Entry 5AZE (X-ray diffraction, 2.20 A resolution); this record covers chains L and H.

# Chain L
Name: 6RL#9 fab light chain
Organism: Homo sapiens
Notes: antibody fragment or engineered binder
Amino-acid sequence (217 residues; numbered 1 to 217; the number before each row is that of its first residue):
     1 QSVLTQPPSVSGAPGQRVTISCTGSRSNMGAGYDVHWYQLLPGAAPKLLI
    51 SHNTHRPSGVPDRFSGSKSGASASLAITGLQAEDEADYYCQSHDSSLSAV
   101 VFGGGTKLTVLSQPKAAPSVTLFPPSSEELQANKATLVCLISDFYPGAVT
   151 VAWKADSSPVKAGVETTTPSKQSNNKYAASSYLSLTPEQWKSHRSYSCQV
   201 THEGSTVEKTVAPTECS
Disordered / not traced: 1, 25-33, 217
Disulfide bonds: Cys-22/Cys-90, Cys-139/Cys-198

# Chain H
Name: 6RL#9 fab heavy chain
Organism: Homo sapiens
Notes: antibody fragment or engineered binder
Amino-acid sequence (229 residues; row label = number of the first residue in the row):
     1 EVQLVQSGAEVKKPGASVKVSCKASGYTFTSYYMHWVRQAPGQGLEWMGI
    51 INPSGGSTSYAQKFQGRVTMTRDTSTSTVYMELSSLRSEDTAVYYCARDD
   101 PGGGEYYFDYWGQGTLVTVSSASTKGPSVFPLAPSSKSTSGGTAALGCLV
   151 KDYFPEPVTVSWNSGALTSGVHTFPAVLQSSGLYSLSSVVTVPSSSLGTQ
   201 TYICNVNHKPSNTKVDKKVEPKSCDKTHT
Disordered / not traced: 225-229
Modified residues: Glu-1 (pyroglutamic acid; PCA)
Disulfide bonds: Cys-22/Cys-96, Cys-148/Cys-204
Metal / ion sites: Ca2+: Asp-99, Asp-100, Glu-105
Reported in the primary citation:
  - Ca2+ coordination: Asp-99, Asp-100, Glu-105

# How chain L and chain H interact
Pairs across the interface (67):
  His-36(L) with Glu-105(H), salt bridge; Tyr-107(H)
  Tyr-38(L) with Tyr-107(H); Phe-108(H), hydrogen bond (side chain-backbone)
  Leu-40(L) with Gln-39(H)
  Ala-45(L) with Trp-111(H), hydrophobic
  Pro-46(L) with Trp-111(H), hydrogen bond (backbone-side chain)
  His-52(L) with Glu-105(H); Tyr-107(H)
  Tyr-89(L) with Gln-39(H), hydrogen bond; Gln-43(H); Gly-44(H); Leu-45(H)
  Gln-91(L) with Tyr-106(H), hydrogen bond (side chain-backbone); Tyr-107(H); Phe-108(H)
  His-93(L) with Gly-104(H); Glu-105(H); Tyr-106(H), hydrogen bond (side chain-backbone)
  Ser-98(L) with Trp-47(H)
  Ala-99(L) with Trp-47(H), hydrophobic
  Val-100(L) with Trp-47(H), hydrophobic; Tyr-106(H), hydrophobic; Phe-108(H), hydrophobic
  Phe-102(L) with Val-37(H), hydrophobic; Leu-45(H); Phe-108(H), hydrophobic
  Ser-119(L) with Lys-137(H)
  Thr-121(L) with Ser-135(H)
  Phe-123(L) with Leu-132(H), hydrophobic; Ala-133(H); Ala-145(H)
  Ser-126(L) with Phe-130(H); Pro-131(H)
  Glu-128(L) with Pro-131(H); Lys-217(H), salt bridge
  Glu-129(L) with Phe-130(H); Lys-151(H)
  Thr-136(L) with Leu-149(H); Lys-151(H), hydrogen bond
  Val-138(L) with Leu-132(H), hydrophobic; Leu-149(H), hydrophobic; Ser-187(H)
  Leu-140(L) with Ala-145(H), hydrophobic; Phe-174(H), hydrophobic; Val-189(H), hydrophobic
  Ser-142(L) with Lys-137(H), hydrogen bond
  Asp-143(L) with Lys-137(H), salt bridge
  Glu-165(L) with Val-177(H); Gln-179(H); Ser-180(H)
  Thr-167(L) with Pro-175(H); Val-177(H)
  Ser-170(L) with His-172(H), hydrogen bond; Phe-174(H); Pro-175(H)
  Lys-171(L) with His-172(H)
  Gln-172(L) with His-172(H)
  Ala-178(L) with His-172(H); Phe-174(H), hydrophobic
  Ala-179(L) with Phe-174(H)
  Ser-180(L) with Phe-174(H)
  Tyr-182(L) with Leu-149(H), hydrophobic; Leu-186(H); Ser-187(H), hydrogen bond
  Ser-184(L) with Lys-151(H), hydrogen bond
  Cys-216(L) with Cys-224(H), disulfide
Other interface residues (no listed pair), chain L (41 interface residues in all): Asp-34, Leu-48, Ser-51, Gly-104, Thr-166, Glu-215
Other interface residues (no listed pair), chain H (40 interface residues in all): His-35, Glu-46, Ser-59, Tyr-95, Gly-112, Ser-136, Leu-146, Leu-178
Inter-chain disulfides: Cys-216(L)/Cys-224(H)

# Overview
The interface between chain L and chain H involves 41 residues on one side and 40 on the other, with 1
disulfide bond, 10 hydrogen bonds and 3 salt bridges. Polar pairs include His-36(L)/Glu-105(H),
Glu-128(L)/Lys-217(H) and Asp-143(L)/Lys-137(H). Asp-99(H), Asp-100(H) and Glu-105(H) form the Ca2+ site. The
paper reports Ca2+ coordination by Asp-99(H), Asp-100(H) and Glu-105(H).
Chain L is 6RL#9 fab light chain and chain H is 6RL#9 fab heavy chain, both from Homo sapiens; the structure,
Fab fragment of calcium-dependent antigen binding antibody, 6RL#9, was determined by X-ray diffraction.
